2R3T - chains A and B; structure by X-ray diffraction, 1.80 A resolution.

# Chain A (and B)
Protein: Protease
Organism: Human immunodeficiency virus 1
Notes: EC 3.4.23.16; chain B of this document is another copy of the same molecule, construct and numbering; everything in this record applies to it too
UniProtKB: Q5RZ08 (Q5RZ08_9HIV1); residues 1-99 here = UniProt positions 1-99
Sequence (99 residues; each row starts with the number of its first residue):
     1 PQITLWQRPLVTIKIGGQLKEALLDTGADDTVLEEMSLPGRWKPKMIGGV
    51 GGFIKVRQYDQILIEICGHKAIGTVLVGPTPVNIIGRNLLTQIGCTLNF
Sequence notes: engineered mutation Val50 (Ile in Q5RZ08)

# How chain A and chain B interact
Contacting residue pairs (97; chain A residue first):
  Pro1(A) - Leu97(B)
  Pro1(A) - Asn98(B)
  Pro1(A) - Phe99(B)  hydrogen bond (backbone-backbone)
  Gln2(A) - Thr96(B)
  Gln2(A) - Leu97(B)
  Gln2(A) - Asn98(B)
  Ile3(A) - Thr96(B)
  Ile3(A) - Leu97(B)  hydrogen bond (backbone-backbone)
  Ile3(A) - Phe99(B)  hydrophobic
  Leu5(A) - Thr26(B)
  Leu5(A) - Arg87(B)  hydrogen bond (backbone-side chain)
  Leu5(A) - Leu90(B)  hydrophobic
  Leu5(A) - Thr91(B)  hydrogen bond (backbone-side chain)
  Leu5(A) - Cys95(B)
  Trp6(A) - Arg87(B)  hydrogen bond (backbone-side chain)
  Trp6(A) - Thr91(B)
  Gln7(A) - Arg87(B)
  Arg8(A) - Asp29(B)  salt bridge
  Arg8(A) - Arg87(B)
  Pro9(A) - Thr26(B)
  Pro9(A) - Arg87(B)
  Pro9(A) - Leu97(B)  hydrophobic
  Leu23(A) - Gly27(B)
  Leu24(A) - Thr26(B)  hydrogen bond (backbone-side chain)
  Leu24(A) - Leu97(B)  hydrophobic
  Asp25(A) - Asp25(B)
  Asp25(A) - Thr26(B)
  Asp25(A) - Gly27(B)
  Thr26(A) - Leu5(B)
  Thr26(A) - Pro9(B)
  Thr26(A) - Leu24(B)  hydrogen bond (side chain-backbone)
  Thr26(A) - Asp25(B)
  Thr26(A) - Thr26(B)  hydrogen bond (side chain-backbone)
  Thr26(A) - Leu97(B)
  Gly27(A) - Leu23(B)
  Gly27(A) - Asp25(B)
  Asp29(A) - Arg8(B)  salt bridge
  Gly48(A) - Val50(B)
  Gly49(A) - Val50(B)
  Val50(A) - Gly49(B)
  Val50(A) - Val50(B)
  Val50(A) - Gly51(B)
  Val50(A) - Gly52(B)
  Val50(A) - Pro81(B)
  Gly51(A) - Gly51(B)
  Gly51(A) - Gly52(B)
  Gly51(A) - Ile54(B)
  Gly52(A) - Val50(B)
  Gly52(A) - Gly51(B)
  Ile54(A) - Val50(B)
  Cys67(A) - Phe99(B)  hydrophobic
  His69(A) - Phe99(B)
  Pro81(A) - Gly49(B)
  Pro81(A) - Val50(B)
  Arg87(A) - Leu5(B)  hydrogen bond (side chain-backbone)
  Arg87(A) - Trp6(B)  hydrogen bond (side chain-backbone)
  Arg87(A) - Gln7(B)
  Arg87(A) - Arg8(B)
  Arg87(A) - Pro9(B)
  Leu90(A) - Leu5(B)  hydrophobic
  Thr91(A) - Leu5(B)
  Thr91(A) - Trp6(B)
  Gln92(A) - Trp6(B)
  Ile93(A) - Phe99(B)
  Gly94(A) - Asn98(B)
  Gly94(A) - Phe99(B)
  Cys95(A) - Leu5(B)
  Cys95(A) - Leu97(B)  hydrophobic
  Cys95(A) - Asn98(B)
  Cys95(A) - Phe99(B)  hydrophobic
  Thr96(A) - Gln2(B)
  Thr96(A) - Ile3(B)
  Thr96(A) - Thr4(B)
  Thr96(A) - Thr96(B)
  Thr96(A) - Leu97(B)
  Thr96(A) - Asn98(B)  hydrogen bond (backbone-backbone)
  Leu97(A) - Pro1(B)
  Leu97(A) - Gln2(B)
  Leu97(A) - Ile3(B)  hydrogen bond (backbone-backbone)
  Leu97(A) - Pro9(B)  hydrophobic
  Leu97(A) - Leu24(B)  hydrophobic
  Leu97(A) - Thr26(B)
  Leu97(A) - Cys95(B)  hydrophobic
  Leu97(A) - Thr96(B)
  Leu97(A) - Leu97(B)  hydrophobic
  Asn98(A) - Pro1(B)
  Asn98(A) - Gln2(B)  hydrogen bond
  Asn98(A) - Gly94(B)
  Asn98(A) - Cys95(B)
  Asn98(A) - Thr96(B)  hydrogen bond (backbone-backbone)
  Asn98(A) - Asn98(B)
  Phe99(A) - Pro1(B)  hydrogen bond (backbone-backbone)
  Phe99(A) - Cys67(B)  hydrophobic
  Phe99(A) - His69(B)
  Phe99(A) - Ile93(B)  hydrophobic
  Phe99(A) - Gly94(B)
  Phe99(A) - Cys95(B)  hydrophobic
Interface residues without a listed pair, chain A (38 interface residues in all): Thr4, Ile47, Phe53, Thr80
Interface residues without a listed pair, chain B (38 interface residues in all): Ile47, Gly48, Ile66, Pro79, Thr80

# Overview
Chain A and chain B each contribute 38 residues to their interface; the contacts include 15 hydrogen bonds and
2 salt bridges. Among the polar pairs are Arg8(A)-Asp29(B), Leu5(A)-Arg87(B) and Leu5(A)-Thr91(B).
Both chains are Protease (Human immunodeficiency virus 1). Entry 2R3T (I50V HIV-1 protease mutant in complex
with a carbamoyl decorated pyrrolidine-based inhibitor) was determined by X-ray diffraction, deposited
together with 2R43, 2R38 and 2R3W.
